7QP4 - chains B and P of the 3 polymer chains in the assembly; structure by X-ray diffraction, 2.30 A resolution.

Chain B:
Molecule: Nuclear receptor ROR-gamma
Organism: Homo sapiens
UniProtKB: P51449 (RORG_HUMAN); residues 264-518 here = UniProt positions 264-518
Sequence (259 residues; row label = number of the first residue in the row):
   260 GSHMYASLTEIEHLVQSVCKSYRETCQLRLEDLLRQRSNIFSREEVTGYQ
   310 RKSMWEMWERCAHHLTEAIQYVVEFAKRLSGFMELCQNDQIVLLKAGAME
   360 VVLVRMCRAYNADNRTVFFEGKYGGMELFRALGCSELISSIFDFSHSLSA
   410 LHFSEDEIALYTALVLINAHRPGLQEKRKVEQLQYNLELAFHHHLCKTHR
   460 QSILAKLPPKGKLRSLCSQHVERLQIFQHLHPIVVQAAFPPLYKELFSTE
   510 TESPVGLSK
Unresolved in the structure: 260-263, 485-518
Sequence notes: expression tag (260-263)
Swiss-Prot annotation at these positions:
  - motif: L501 to F506 (AF-2)
  - mutagenesis: A327 (A327F: Completely abolishes transcriptional activity), F378 (F378Q: Completely abolishes transcriptional activity), I397 (I397N: Nearly abolishes transcriptional activity)
Residues lining bound ligands: ECK ((3S,8S,9S,10R,13R,14S,17R)-17-[(6R)-2,10-dimethyl-2-oxidanyl-undecan-6-yl]-10,13-dimethyl-2,3,4,7,8,9,11,12,14,15,16,17-dodecahydro-1H-cyclopenta[a]phenanthren-3-ol): C285, Q286, L287, W317, C320, H323, L324, A327, M358, V361, L362, R364, M365, A368, V376, F377, F378, L391, C393, I397, I400, C476, H479, R482

Chain P:
Molecule: His-val-glu-arg-leu-gln-ile-phe-gln-his-leu-his-pro-ile-val
Organism: Homo sapiens
Sequence (15 residues; each row starts with the number of its first residue):
   479 HVERLQIFQHLHPIV

How chain B and chain P interact:
Residue-residue contacts (24):
  T325(B) - Q484(P)
  T325(B) - H488(P)
  I328(B) - H488(P)
  Q329(B) - H488(P)  hydrogen bond
  V332(B) - H488(P)
  V332(B) - L489(P)
  K336(B) - L489(P)  hydrogen bond (side chain-backbone)
  M342(B) - L489(P)  hydrophobic
  Q346(B) - F486(P)
  Q346(B) - H490(P)  hydrogen bond
  N347(B) - R482(P)  hydrogen bond
  Q349(B) - L489(P)
  I350(B) - R482(P)
  I350(B) - I485(P)  hydrophobic
  I350(B) - L489(P)  hydrophobic
  V351(B) - R482(P)
  L353(B) - I485(P)  hydrophobic
  K354(B) - H479(P)
  K354(B) - V480(P)  hydrogen bond (backbone-backbone)
  K354(B) - R482(P)
  K354(B) - I485(P)
  A355(B) - H479(P)
  M358(B) - V480(P)  hydrophobic
  V480(B) - H479(P)
Interface residues without a listed pair, chain B (17 interface residues in all): F341

Overview:
Chain B and chain P form an interface of 17 and 9 residues respectively; the contacts include 5 hydrogen
bonds. Among the polar pairs are Q329(B)-H488(P), K336(B)-L489(P) and Q346(B)-H490(P). Ligands of chain B:
compound ECK. UniProt lists 3 mutagenesis sites on chain B.
Chain B is Nuclear receptor ROR-gamma and chain P is
His-val-glu-arg-leu-gln-ile-phe-gln-his-leu-his-pro-ile-val, both from Homo sapiens; the structure, Complex of
a Gemini-cholesterol analogue with Retinoid-related Orphan Receptor gamma, was determined by X-ray
diffraction.
